4JIF - chains A and B; structure by X-ray diffraction, 1.70 A resolution.

# Chain A
Molecule: Integrin beta-1-binding protein 1
Organism: Homo sapiens
UniProt: O14713 (ITBP1_HUMAN); residues 49-200 here = UniProt positions 49-200
Amino-acid sequence (154 residues; numbered 47 to 200; the number before each row is that of its first residue):
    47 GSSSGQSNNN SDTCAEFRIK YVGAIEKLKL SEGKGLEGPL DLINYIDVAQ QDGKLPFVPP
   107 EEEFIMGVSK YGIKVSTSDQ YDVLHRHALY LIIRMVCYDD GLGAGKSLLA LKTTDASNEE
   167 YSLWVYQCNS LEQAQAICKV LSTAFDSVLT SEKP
Unresolved in the structure: 47-59, 77-81, 195-200
Sequence notes: expression tag (47-48)

# Chain B
Molecule: Krev interaction trapped protein 1
Organism: Homo sapiens
UniProt: O00522 (KRIT1_HUMAN); residue numbers follow UniProt; this construct covers 170-198
Amino-acid sequence (34 residues; numbered 165 to 198; the number before each row is that of its first residue):
   165 GPLGSQSHFI PALFRPSPLE RIKTNVINPA YATE
Unresolved in the structure: 165-177, 197-198
Sequence notes: expression tag (165-169)
Curated features (UniProtKB/Swiss-Prot):
  - region: His172 to Tyr195 (Interaction with ITGB1BP1)
  - mutagenesis: Ala176 (A176D: Strongly reduces ITGB1BP1 binding; when associated with D-182), Arg179 (R179A: Strongly reduces ITGB1BP1 binding; when associated with A-179), Pro182 (P182D: Strongly reduces ITGB1BP1 binding; when associated with D-176), Arg185 (R185A: Strongly reduces ITGB1BP1 binding; when associated with A-179), Asn192 to Tyr195 (Reduces interaction with ITGB1BP1), Asn192 (N192A: Reduces ITGB1BP1 binding; when associated with A-195), Tyr195 (Y195A: Reduces ITGB1BP1 binding; when associated with A-192)
From the paper describing this entry:
  - conformationally variable residues (order/disorder transition): His172 to Ala176

# How chain A and chain B interact
Pairs across the interface (50):
  Pro85(A) with Ile186(B), hydrophobic; Asn189(B)
  Leu86(A) with Pro182(B); Leu183(B)
  Ile89(A) with Pro182(B), hydrophobic; Arg185(B); Ile186(B), hydrophobic
  Asp93(A) with Arg179(B), salt bridge; Arg185(B), salt bridge
  Gln96(A) with Arg179(B), hydrogen bond
  Phe103(A) with Arg179(B)
  Leu135(A) with Asn192(B), hydrogen bond (backbone-side chain)
  Tyr136(A) with Tyr195(B), hydrogen bond (backbone-side chain)
  Leu137(A) with Tyr195(B)
  Ile138(A) with Asn192(B), hydrogen bond (backbone-side chain); Tyr195(B)
  Ile139(A) with Ile191(B); Asn192(B), hydrogen bond (backbone-backbone)
  Arg140(A) with Asn189(B), hydrogen bond; Val190(B); Ile191(B)
  Met141(A) with Asn189(B); Val190(B), hydrogen bond (backbone-backbone)
  Val142(A) with Ile186(B), hydrophobic; Thr188(B); Asn189(B)
  Cys143(A) with Ile186(B); Lys187(B), hydrogen bond (backbone-backbone); Thr188(B), hydrogen bond (backbone-backbone)
  Tyr144(A) with Arg185(B); Ile186(B), hydrophobic; Lys187(B)
  Asp145(A) with Arg185(B), hydrogen bond (backbone-side chain)
  Asp146(A) with Arg179(B), hydrogen bond (backbone-side chain); Arg185(B), hydrogen bond (backbone-side chain)
  Gly147(A) with Arg179(B); Pro180(B); Arg185(B)
  Leu148(A) with Arg179(B)
  Thr160(A) with Tyr195(B)
  Asn164(A) with Tyr195(B)
  Leu177(A) with Lys187(B)
  Gln181(A) with Lys187(B); Thr188(B)
  Cys184(A) with Thr188(B); Val190(B)
  Ser188(A) with Val190(B)
  Phe191(A) with Val190(B), hydrophobic; Ile191(B); Asn192(B)
Interface residues without a listed pair, chain A (30 interface residues in all): Asn90, Gln97, Leu187
Interface residues without a listed pair, chain B (15 interface residues in all): Phe178, Pro193

# Summary
Chain A and chain B form an interface of 30 and 15 residues respectively, with 12 hydrogen bonds and 2 salt
bridges. Polar contacts include Asp93(A)-Arg179(B), Asp93(A)-Arg185(B) and Gln96(A)-Arg179(B). From UniProt: 8
mutagenesis sites on chain B. From the paper: conformational variability at His172(B).
Chain A is Integrin beta-1-binding protein 1 and chain B is Krev interaction trapped protein 1, both from Homo
sapiens; the structure, Co-crystal structure of ICAP1 PTB domain in complex with a KRIT1 peptide, was
determined by X-ray diffraction.
